PDB entry 6BAP | X-ray diffraction, 2.65 A resolution | chains A and B

Chain A (and B):
Protein: Photoreceptor-histidine kinase BphP
Source organism: Stigmatella aurantiaca DW4/3-1
Notes: fragment: pas-gaf-phy; chain B of this document is another copy of the same molecule, construct and numbering; everything in this record applies to it too
Reference sequence: Q097N3 (Q097N3_STIAD); residues 1-515 here = UniProt positions 1-515
Amino-acid sequence (515 residues; row label = number of the first residue in the row):
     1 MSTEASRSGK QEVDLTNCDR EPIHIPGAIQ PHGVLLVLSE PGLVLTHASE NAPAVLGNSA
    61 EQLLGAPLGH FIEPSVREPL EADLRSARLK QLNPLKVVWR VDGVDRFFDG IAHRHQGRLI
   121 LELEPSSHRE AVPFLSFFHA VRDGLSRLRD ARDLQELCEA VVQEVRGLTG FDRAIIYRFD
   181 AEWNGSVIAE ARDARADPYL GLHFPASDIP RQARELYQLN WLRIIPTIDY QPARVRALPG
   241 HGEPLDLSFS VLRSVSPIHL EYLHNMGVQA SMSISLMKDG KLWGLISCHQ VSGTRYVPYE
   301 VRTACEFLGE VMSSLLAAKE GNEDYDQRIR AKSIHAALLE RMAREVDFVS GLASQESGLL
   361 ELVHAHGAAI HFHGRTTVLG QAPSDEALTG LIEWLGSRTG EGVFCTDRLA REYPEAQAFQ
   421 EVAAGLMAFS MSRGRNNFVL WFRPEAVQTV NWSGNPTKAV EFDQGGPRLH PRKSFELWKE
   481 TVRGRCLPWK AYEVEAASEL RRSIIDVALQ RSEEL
Disordered / not traced: 1-10
Covalent attachments: Bilirubin IX alpha (BLR) linked to Cys-18
Sequence notes: engineered mutation His-289 (Thr in Q097N3)
Ligand contacts: Bilirubin IX alpha (BLR; 3-[5-[(Z)-(4-ethenyl-3-methyl-5-oxidanylidene-pyrrol-2-ylidene)methyl]-2-[[5-[(Z)-(3-ethenyl-4-methyl-5-oxidanylidene-pyrrol-2-ylidene)methyl]-3-(3-hydroxy-3-oxopropyl)-4-methyl-1H-pyrrol-2-yl]methyl]-4-methyl-1H-pyrrol-3-yl]propanoic acid): Asn-17, Glu-21, Ile-23, Ile-175, Tyr-177, Val-187, Tyr-199, Phe-204, Ser-207, Asp-208, Ile-209, Pro-210, Ala-213, Leu-216, Tyr-217, Arg-223, Ile-225, Arg-253, Val-255, Ser-256, Ile-258, His-259, Tyr-262, Leu-263, Ser-271, Met-272, Ser-273, Leu-285, Ser-287, His-289, Ala-459, Leu-469, Pro-471, Arg-472
From the paper describing this entry:
  - binding site for Bilirubin IX alpha: Ser-287, His-289, Pro-471
  - contacts within the chain: Asp-208/Arg-472

Interface between chain A and chain B:
Contacting residue pairs (59; chain A residue first):
  Arg-88(A) / Asp-150(B)  salt bridge
  Arg-88(A) / Arg-152(B)
  Arg-88(A) / Glu-156(B)  salt bridge
  Lys-90(A) / Asp-150(B)  salt bridge
  Gln-91(A) / Asp-150(B)  hydrogen bond
  Pro-94(A) / Arg-142(B)
  Arg-129(A) / Phe-138(B)
  Glu-130(A) / Phe-134(B)
  Ala-131(A) / Phe-134(B)  hydrophobic
  Phe-134(A) / Phe-134(B)  hydrophobic
  Phe-134(A) / Phe-137(B)  hydrophobic
  Phe-134(A) / Phe-138(B)  hydrophobic
  Phe-134(A) / Val-141(B)  hydrophobic
  Leu-135(A) / Phe-137(B)  hydrophobic
  Phe-138(A) / Phe-137(B)  hydrophobic
  Phe-138(A) / Val-141(B)  hydrophobic
  Phe-138(A) / Ala-304(B)  hydrophobic
  Phe-138(A) / Phe-307(B)  hydrophobic
  His-139(A) / Asn-93(B)
  His-139(A) / Glu-300(B)  salt bridge
  Val-141(A) / Phe-307(B)  hydrophobic
  Arg-142(A) / Thr-303(B)  hydrogen bond (side chain-backbone)
  Arg-142(A) / Glu-306(B)  salt bridge
  Arg-142(A) / Phe-307(B)
  Arg-142(A) / Glu-310(B)  salt bridge
  Asp-143(A) / Gln-91(B)
  Leu-145(A) / Phe-307(B)  hydrophobic
  Leu-145(A) / Glu-310(B)
  Leu-145(A) / Val-311(B)  hydrophobic
  Arg-149(A) / Trp-221(B)
  Arg-149(A) / Glu-310(B)
  Arg-149(A) / Ser-314(B)
  Glu-300(A) / Phe-138(B)
  Glu-300(A) / Arg-142(B)  salt bridge
  Thr-303(A) / Arg-149(B)
  Glu-306(A) / Arg-149(B)  salt bridge
  Phe-307(A) / Arg-149(B)
  Phe-307(A) / Val-311(B)  hydrophobic
  Glu-310(A) / Arg-149(B)  salt bridge
  His-373(A) / Glu-513(B)  salt bridge
  Met-431(A) / Leu-509(B)
  Arg-433(A) / Leu-339(B)
  Arg-433(A) / Ala-343(B)
  Arg-433(A) / Val-507(B)
  Arg-433(A) / Gln-510(B)  hydrogen bond
  Gly-434(A) / Gln-510(B)
  Asn-437(A) / Glu-513(B)  hydrogen bond
  Arg-502(A) / Arg-502(B)
  Ile-505(A) / Ile-505(B)  hydrophobic
  Ile-505(A) / Asp-506(B)
  Asp-506(A) / Arg-433(B)
  Asp-506(A) / Arg-502(B)  salt bridge
  Asp-506(A) / Ile-505(B)
  Ala-508(A) / Leu-509(B)  hydrophobic
  Leu-509(A) / Ile-505(B)  hydrophobic
  Leu-509(A) / Ala-508(B)
  Leu-509(A) / Leu-509(B)
  Ser-512(A) / Ser-512(B)  hydrogen bond
  Glu-513(A) / Ser-432(B)  hydrogen bond
Other interface residues (no listed pair), chain A (39 interface residues in all): Asn-93, Ser-146, Val-311, Phe-372, Ser-432, Asn-436
Other interface residues (no listed pair), chain B (41 interface residues in all): Pro-94, Leu-145, Ser-146, Arg-147, Ala-151, Met-277, Leu-308, Ser-313

Summary:
Chain A and chain B form an interface of 39 and 41 residues respectively; the contacts include 6 hydrogen
bonds and 11 salt bridges. Polar contacts include Arg-88(A)/Asp-150(B), Arg-88(A)/Glu-156(B) and
Lys-90(A)/Asp-150(B). The paper reports a binding site for Bilirubin IX alpha at Ser-287(A), His-289(A) and
Pro-471(A); contacts within the chain involving Asp-208(A) and Arg-472(A).
Both chains are Photoreceptor-histidine kinase BphP (Stigmatella aurantiaca DW4/3-1). Entry 6BAP (Stigmatella
aurantiaca bacterial phytochrome PAS-GAF-PHY, T289H mutant) was determined by X-ray diffraction together with
6BAF, 6BAK, 6BAO and 6BAY from the same study.
